Entry 190L (X-ray diffraction, 2.00 A resolution); this record covers chain A.

== Chain A ==
Molecule: Lysozyme
Source organism: Enterobacteria phage T4
Notes: EC 3.2.1.17; engineered mutation(s): N53A, N55A, V57A
UniProt: P00720 (LYS_BPT4); residue numbers follow UniProt; this construct covers 1-164
Chain sequence (164 residues; row label = number of the first residue in the row):
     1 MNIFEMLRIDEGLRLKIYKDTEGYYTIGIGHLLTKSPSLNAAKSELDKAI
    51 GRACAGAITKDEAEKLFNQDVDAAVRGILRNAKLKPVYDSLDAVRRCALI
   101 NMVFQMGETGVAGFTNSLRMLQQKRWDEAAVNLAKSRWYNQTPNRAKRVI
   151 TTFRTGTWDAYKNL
Disordered / not traced: 163-164
Sequence notes: conflict Ala53 (Asn in P00720), Ala55 (Asn in P00720), Ala57 (Val in P00720)
UniProt features mapped onto this chain:
  - active site (Proton donor/acceptor): Glu11, Asp20
  - binding site (substrate): Leu32, Phe104, Ser117, Asn132
  - mutagenesis: Glu11 (E11A/F/H/M/N: Complete loss of enzymatic activity; E11N: Loss of 84% of enzymatic activity; E11Q: Complete loss of activity), Asp20 (D20A/N/S/T: Complete loss of enzymatic activity; D20C: Nearly no effet on specific enzymatic activity; D20E/Q: Loss of 99% of enzymatic activity), Thr26 (T26E: Complete loss of activity at neutral pH; covalently bound substrate; T26H: Facilitates transglycosylation more effectively than hydrolysis; covalently bound substrate), Gly30 (G30A: Almost complete loss of enzymatic activity; G30F: Almost complete loss of enzymatic activity. The enzyme is destabilized by 1.5 kcal/mol), Ser117 (S117F: 10-fold decrease in enzymatic activity; S117I: 500-fold decrease in enzymatic activity; S117V: 50-fold decrease in enzymatic activity), Asn132 (N132I: 5-fold decrease in enzymatic activity; N132M/F: 2-fold decrease in enzymatic activity)
Covalent attachments: beta-mercaptoethanol (BME) linked to Cys97

== Overview ==
Curated annotation (UniProt) lists active-site residues Glu11 and Asp20, 4 substrate-binding residues and 6
mutagenesis sites.
Chain A is Lysozyme (Enterobacteria phage T4); the structure, A helix initiation signal in T4 lysozyme
identified by polyalanine mutagenesis, was determined by X-ray diffraction (same publication as 191L and
192L).
